2DQI - chains H and Y of the 3 polymer chains in the assembly; structure by X-ray diffraction, 2.00 A resolution.

Chain H:
Molecule: Ig VH, anti-lysozyme
Source organism: Mus musculus
Sequence (114 residues; row label = number of the first residue in the row):
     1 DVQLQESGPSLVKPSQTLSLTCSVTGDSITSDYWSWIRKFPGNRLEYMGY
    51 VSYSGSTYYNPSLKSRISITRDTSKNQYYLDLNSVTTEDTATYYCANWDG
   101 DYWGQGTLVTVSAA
Disulfides: C22-C95

Chain Y:
Molecule: Lysozyme C
Source organism: Gallus gallus
Notes: EC 3.2.1.17
UniProt: P00698 (LYSC_CHICK); residues 1-129 here correspond to UniProt positions 19-147 (UniProt number = residue number + 18)
Sequence (129 residues; each row starts with the number of its first residue):
     1 KVFGRCELAAAMKRHGLDNYRGYSLGNWVCAAKFESNFNTQATNRNTDGS
    51 TDYGILQINSRWWCNDGRTPGSRNLCNIPCSALLSSDITASVNCAKKIVS
   101 DGNGMNAWVAWRNRCKGTDVQAWIRGCRL
Disulfides: C6-C127, C30-C115, C64-C80, C76-C94
Curated features (UniProtKB/Swiss-Prot):
  - active site: E35, D52
  - binding site (substrate): D101

Chain H / chain Y interface:
Residue-residue contacts - 30 pairs, chain H then chain Y:
  T30(H) - R73(Y)
  T30(H) - L75(Y)
  S31(H) - R73(Y)  hydrogen bond (side chain-backbone)
  S31(H) - L75(Y)
  D32(H) - L75(Y)
  D32(H) - K97(Y)  salt bridge
  Y33(H) - W63(Y)
  Y33(H) - K97(Y)  hydrogen bond (side chain-backbone)
  Y33(H) - I98(Y)
  Y33(H) - D101(Y)
  Y50(H) - R21(Y)  hydrogen bond
  Y50(H) - S100(Y)  hydrogen bond (side chain-backbone)
  S52(H) - D101(Y)  hydrogen bond
  S52(H) - G102(Y)
  Y53(H) - W62(Y)  hydrophobic
  Y53(H) - W63(Y)  hydrophobic
  Y53(H) - R73(Y)
  Y53(H) - L75(Y)  hydrophobic
  Y53(H) - D101(Y)
  Y53(H) - N103(Y)
  S54(H) - D101(Y)  hydrogen bond
  S54(H) - N103(Y)
  S56(H) - D101(Y)  hydrogen bond
  S56(H) - G102(Y)  hydrogen bond (side chain-backbone)
  Y58(H) - R21(Y)
  Y58(H) - S100(Y)
  Y58(H) - D101(Y)
  Y58(H) - G102(Y)
  W98(H) - K97(Y)
  W98(H) - S100(Y)
Interface residues without a listed pair, chain Y (14 interface residues in all): Y20, N74, K96

Overview:
11 residues of chain H and 14 residues of chain Y are in contact, with 8 hydrogen bonds and 1 salt bridge.
Among the polar pairs are D32(H)-K97(Y), S31(H)-R73(Y) and Y33(H)-K97(Y).
Chain H is Ig VH, anti-lysozyme (Mus musculus) and chain Y is Lysozyme C (Gallus gallus); the structure,
Crystal structure of hyhel-10 FV mutant (Ly50a) complexed with hen egg lysozyme, was determined by X-ray
diffraction, deposited together with 2DQC, 2DQF, 2DQG and 2DQJ.
